Entry 8K3O (electron microscopy, 3.88 A resolution); this record covers chains I and A of the 22 polymer chains in the assembly.

[Chain I]
Molecule: 30S ribosomal protein S9
Source organism: Escherichia coli K-12
Reference sequence: P0A7X3 (RS9_ECOLI); residues 0-129 here correspond to UniProt positions 1-130 (UniProt number = residue number + 1)
Sequence (130 residues; each row starts with the number of its first residue; numbering starts at 0):
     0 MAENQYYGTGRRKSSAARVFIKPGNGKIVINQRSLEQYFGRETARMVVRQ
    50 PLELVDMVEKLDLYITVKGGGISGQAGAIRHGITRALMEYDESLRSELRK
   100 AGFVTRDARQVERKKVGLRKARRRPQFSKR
Not modelled in the structure: 0-2

[Chain A]
Molecule: 16S rRNA
Source organism: Escherichia coli K-12
Sequence (1554 nucleotides; row label = number of the first residue in the row):
     1 AAAUUGAAGAGUUUGAUCAUGGCUCAGAUUGAACGCUGGCGGCAGGCCUA
    51 ACACAUGCAAGUCGAACGGUAACAGGAAGAAGCUUGCUUCUUUGCUGACG
   101 AGUGGCGGACGGGUGAGUAAUGUCUGGGAAACUGCCUGAUGGAGGGGGAU
   151 AACUACUGGAAACGGUAGCUAAUACCGCAUAACGUCGCAAGACCAAAGAG
   201 GGGGACCUUCGGGCCUCUUGCCAUCGGAUGUGCCCAGAUGGGAUUAGCUA
   251 GUAGGUGGGGUAACGGCUCACCUAGGCGACGAUCCCUAGCUGGUCUGAGA
   301 GGAUGACCAGCCACACUGGAACUGAGACACGGUCCAGACUCCUACGGGAG
   351 GCAGCAGUGGGGAAUAUUGCACAAUGGGCGCAAGCCUGAUGCAGCCAUGC
   401 CGCGUGUAUGAAGAAGGCCUUCGGGUUGUAAAGUACUUUCAGCGGGGAGG
   451 AAGGGAGUAAAGUUAAUACCUUUGCUCAUUGACGUUACCCGCAGAAGAAG
   501 CACCGGCUAACUCCGUGCCAGCAGCCGCGGUAAUACGGAGGGUGCAAGCG
   551 UUAAUCGGAAUUACUGGGCGUAAAGCGCACGCAGGCGGUUUGUUAAGUCA
   601 GAUGUGAAAUCCCCGGGCUCAACCUGGGAACUGCAUCUGAUACUGGCAAG
   651 CUUGAGUCUCGUAGAGGGGGGUAGAAUUCCAGGUGUAGCGGUGAAAUGCG
   701 UAGAGAUCUGGAGGAAUACCGGUGGCGAAGGCGGCCCCCUGGACGAAGAC
   751 UGACGCUCAGGUGCGAAAGCGUGGGGAGCAAACAGGAUUAGAUACCCUGG
   801 UAGUCCACGCCGUAAACGAUGUCGACUUGGAGGUUGUGCCCUUGAGGCGU
   851 GGCUUCCGGAGCUAACGCGUUAAGUCGACCGCCUGGGGAGUACGGCCGCA
   901 AGGUUAAAACUCAAAUGAAUUGACGGGGGCCCGCACAAGCGGUGGAGCAU
   951 GUGGUUUAAUUCGAUGCAACGCGAAGAACCUUACCUGGUCUUGACAUCCA
  1001 CGGAAGUUUUCAGAGAUGAGAAUGUGCCUUCGGGAACCGUGAGACAGGUG
  1051 CUGCAUGGCUGUCGUCAGCUCGUGUUGUGAAAUGUUGGGUUAAGUCCCGC
  1101 AACGAGCGCAACCCUUAUCCUUUGUUGCCAGCGGUCCGGCCGGGAACUCA
  1151 AAGGAGACUGCCAGUGAUAAACUGGAGGAAGGUGGGGAUGACGUCAAGUC
  1201 AUCAUGGCCCUUACGACCAGGGCUACACACGUGCUACAAUGGCGCAUACA
  1251 AAGAGAAGCGACCUCGCGAGAGCAAGCGGACCUCAUAAAGUGCGUCGUAG
  1301 UCCGGAUUGGAGUCUGCAACUCGACUCCAUGAAGUCGGAAUCGCUAGUAA
  1351 UCGUGGAUCAGAAUGCCACGGUGAAUACGUUCCCGGGCCUUGUACACACC
  1401 GCCCGUCACACCAUGGGAGUGGGUUGCAAAAGAAGUAGGUAGCUUAACCU
  1451 UCGGGAGGGCGCUUACCACUUUGUGAUUCAUGACUGGGGUGAAGUCGUAA
  1501 CAAGGUAACCGUAGGGGAACCUGCGGUUGGAUCACCUCCUUACCUUAAAG
  1551 AAGC
Not modelled in the structure: 1391-1503, 1540-1554

[Interface between chain I and chain A]
Contacting residue pairs - 97 pairs, chain I then chain A:
  Tyr6(I) with C1147(A), hydrogen bond to the sugar; U1148(A), sugar contact
  Thr8(I) with C1119(A), phosphate contact; C1147(A), phosphate contact; U1148(A), phosphate contact
  Arg10(I) with U1118(A), salt bridge to the phosphate; C1119(A), salt bridge to the phosphate; U1148(A), salt bridge to the phosphate; C1149(A), salt bridge to the phosphate
  Arg11(I) with G1347(A), hydrogen bond to the base
  Lys12(I) with G1371(A), phosphate contact; U1372(A), salt bridge to the phosphate; G1373(A), hydrogen bond to the base
  Ser13(I) with G1371(A), hydrogen bond to the phosphate
  Ala15(I) with U1148(A), phosphate contact; C1149(A), phosphate contact
  Arg17(I) with C1129(A), sugar contact; A1130(A), salt bridge to the phosphate; C1147(A), hydrogen bond to the base; U1148(A), hydrogen bond to the sugar
  Phe19(I) with A1130(A), sugar contact
  Arg40(I) with G1292(A), salt bridge to the phosphate
  Glu41(I) with G1290(A), hydrogen bond to the base; U1291(A), sugar contact
  Tyr63(I) with A1130(A), hydrogen bond to the phosphate
  Lys67(I) with U1148(A), sugar contact; A1250(A), phosphate contact
  Gly68(I) with C1249(A), phosphate contact; A1250(A), hydrogen bond to the phosphate
  Gly69(I) with C1249(A), hydrogen bond to the sugar; A1250(A), sugar contact; G1371(A), phosphate contact
  Gly70(I) with G1371(A), phosphate contact; U1372(A), phosphate contact
  Ile71(I) with A1289(A), base contact; U1372(A), phosphate contact
  Ser72(I) with U1372(A), hydrogen bond to the phosphate; G1373(A), hydrogen bond to the phosphate
  Gly73(I) with U1372(A), hydrogen bond to the phosphate
  Gln74(I) with C1249(A), hydrogen bond to the sugar
  Arg84(I) with U1118(A), phosphate contact; C1119(A), salt bridge to the phosphate
  Arg94(I) with G1178(A), salt bridge to the phosphate; A1179(A), salt bridge to the phosphate
  Arg98(I) with G1178(A), salt bridge to the phosphate
  Thr104(I) with A1179(A), phosphate contact; A1180(A), phosphate contact
  Arg105(I) with A1117(A), hydrogen bond to the phosphate; U1118(A), salt bridge to the phosphate; A1179(A), sugar contact
  Ala107(I) with A1117(A), sugar contact
  Arg108(I) with G1347(A), hydrogen bond to the base
  Gln109(I) with G1347(A), sugar contact
  Val110(I) with G1347(A), sugar contact; U1348(A), phosphate contact
  Glu111(I) with U1348(A), hydrogen bond to the phosphate
  Arg112(I) with A1368(A), salt bridge to the phosphate; C1369(A), phosphate contact
  Lys113(I) with A1368(A), phosphate contact; C1369(A), hydrogen bond to the phosphate
  Lys114(I) with G1187(A), salt bridge to the phosphate; A1368(A), phosphate contact
  Val115(I) with A1368(A), phosphate contact
  Gly116(I) with C1367(A), hydrogen bond to the phosphate
  Arg118(I) with U1232(A), hydrogen bond to the sugar; G1233(A), salt bridge to the phosphate; C1366(A), salt bridge to the phosphate
  Lys119(I) with A1349(A), salt bridge to the phosphate; A1350(A), salt bridge to the phosphate; U1351(A), base contact
  Ala120(I) with U1348(A), phosphate contact; A1349(A), phosphate contact
  Arg121(I) with G1186(A), salt bridge to the phosphate; C1344(A), sugar contact; U1345(A), salt bridge to the phosphate; U1348(A), phosphate contact; A1349(A), hydrogen bond to the phosphate
  Arg122(I) with G1343(A), sugar contact; A1349(A), phosphate contact; A1350(A), salt bridge to the phosphate
  Arg123(I) with G1343(A), phosphate contact; C1344(A), phosphate contact
  Gln125(I) with G942(A), hydrogen bond to the base; U1232(A), sugar contact; G1233(A), hydrogen bond to the phosphate; C1342(A), sugar contact
  Phe126(I) with C967(A), sugar contact; C970(A), base contact
  Ser127(I) with U1232(A), phosphate contact; U1341(A), sugar contact; C1342(A), sugar contact
  Lys128(I) with G966(A), sugar contact; G1231(A), salt bridge to the phosphate
  Arg129(I) with G966(A), hydrogen bond to the sugar; C967(A), sugar contact; A968(A), salt bridge to the phosphate; G1343(A), salt bridge to the phosphate
Also at the interface, not in a pair above, chain I (54 interface residues in all): Gln4, Ala16, Gly39, Thr42, Thr65, Val103, Leu117, Pro124
Also at the interface, not in a pair above, chain A (54 interface residues in all): U943, U1116, C1128, G1131, C1230, A1251, A1346, G1365, G1370, A1374

[In short]
The chain I/chain A interface involves 54 residues from each chain; the contacts include 24 hydrogen bonds and
24 salt bridges. Polar contacts include Arg11(I)-G1347(A), Lys12(I)-G1373(A) and Arg17(I)-C1147(A).
Here chain I is 30S ribosomal protein S9 and chain A is 16S rRNA, both from Escherichia coli K-12. Entry 8K3O
(Cryo-EM structure of 30S ribosome with cleaved AP-mRNA bound complex I) was determined by electron
microscopy, deposited together with 8K4E.
